8VUQ - chains A and G of the 4 polymer chains in the assembly; structure by electron microscopy, 3.85 A resolution.

[Chain A]
Molecule: Glutamate receptor ionotropic, NMDA 1
Source organism: Homo sapiens
Reference sequence: Q05586 (NMDZ1_HUMAN); residues 25-393 here = UniProt positions 25-393
Chain sequence (369 residues; numbered 25 to 393; the number before each row is that of its first residue):
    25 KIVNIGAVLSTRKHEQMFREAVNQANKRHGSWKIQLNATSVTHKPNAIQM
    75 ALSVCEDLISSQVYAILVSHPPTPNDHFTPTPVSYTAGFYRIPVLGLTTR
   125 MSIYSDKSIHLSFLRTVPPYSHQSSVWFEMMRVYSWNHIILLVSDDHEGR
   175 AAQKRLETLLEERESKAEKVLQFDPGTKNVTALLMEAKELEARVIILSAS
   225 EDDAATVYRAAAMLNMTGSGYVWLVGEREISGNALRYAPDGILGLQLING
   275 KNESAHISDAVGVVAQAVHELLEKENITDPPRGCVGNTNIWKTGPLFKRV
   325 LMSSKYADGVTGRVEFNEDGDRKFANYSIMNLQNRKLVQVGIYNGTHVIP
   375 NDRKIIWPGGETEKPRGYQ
Disulfide bonds: Cys79-Cys308
Swiss-Prot annotation at these positions:
  - glycosylation (N-linked (GlcNAc...) asparagine): Asn61, Asn203, Asn239, Asn276, Asn300, Asn350, Asn368
  - natural variant: Arg217 (R217W: In NDHMSR), Asp227 (D227H: In NDHMSR; uncertain significance), Arg306 (R306Q: Found in a patient with schizophrenia; uncertain significance)

[Chain G]
Molecule: 008-218 Heavy
Source organism: Homo sapiens
Chain sequence (220 residues; row label = number of the first residue in the row):
     1 EVQLVESGGGLVQPGRSLRLSCAASGFTFDDYAMHWVRQVPGKGLEWVSG
    51 ISWSSGSIGYADSVKGRFTISRDNAKNSLYLQMNSLRAEDTALYYCAKDR
   101 ASSWYAYGMDVWGQGTLVTVSSASTKGPSVFPLAPSSKSTSGGTAALGCL
   151 VKDYFPEPVTVSWNSGALTSGVHTFPAVLQSSGLYSLSSVVTVPSSSLGT
   201 QTYICNVNHKPSNTKVDKKV
Disulfide bonds: Cys22-Cys96, Cys149-Cys205

[How chain A and chain G interact]
Pairs across the interface - 8 pairs, chain A then chain G:
  Gln290(A) - Ser103(G)
  His293(A) - Tyr105(G)
  Glu294(A) - Tyr105(G)
  Tyr330(A) - Asp31(G)
  Tyr330(A) - Trp53(G)  hydrophobic
  Tyr330(A) - Ser102(G)  hydrogen bond (backbone-side chain)
  Asp332(A) - Ser102(G)  hydrogen bond
  Arg337(A) - Asp31(G)  salt bridge
Also at the interface, not in a pair above, chain A (10 interface residues in all): His53, Glu297, Ser328, Ala331
Also at the interface, not in a pair above, chain G (8 interface residues in all): Asp30, Tyr32, Gly56

[Summary]
10 residues of chain A face 8 of chain G across their interface; the contacts include 2 hydrogen bonds and 1
salt bridge. Polar contacts include Arg337(A)-Asp31(G), Tyr330(A)-Ser102(G) and Asp332(A)-Ser102(G).
Chain A is Glutamate receptor ionotropic, NMDA 1 and chain G is 008-218 Heavy, both from Homo sapiens; the
structure, Human GluN1-2A with Fab 008-218 Local refinement of ATD, was determined by electron microscopy,
deposited together with 8VUH, 8VUJ, 8VUL, 8VUN, 8VUR, 8VUT, 8VUY and 8VVH.
